6WXF - chains g and k of the 39 polymer chains in the assembly; structure by electron microscopy, 4.30 A resolution (low resolution: residue-level contacts below are approximate; hydrogen-bond / salt-bridge calls are withheld).

[Chain g (and k)]
Protein: Outer capsid glycoprotein VP7
Source organism: Rotavirus A (strain RVA/Monkey/United States/RRV/1975/G3P5B[3])
Notes: chain k of this document is another copy of the same molecule, construct and numbering; everything in this record applies to it too
UniProtKB: P12476 (VP7_ROTRH); residue numbers follow UniProt; this construct covers 1-326
Sequence (326 residues; row label = number of the first residue in the row):
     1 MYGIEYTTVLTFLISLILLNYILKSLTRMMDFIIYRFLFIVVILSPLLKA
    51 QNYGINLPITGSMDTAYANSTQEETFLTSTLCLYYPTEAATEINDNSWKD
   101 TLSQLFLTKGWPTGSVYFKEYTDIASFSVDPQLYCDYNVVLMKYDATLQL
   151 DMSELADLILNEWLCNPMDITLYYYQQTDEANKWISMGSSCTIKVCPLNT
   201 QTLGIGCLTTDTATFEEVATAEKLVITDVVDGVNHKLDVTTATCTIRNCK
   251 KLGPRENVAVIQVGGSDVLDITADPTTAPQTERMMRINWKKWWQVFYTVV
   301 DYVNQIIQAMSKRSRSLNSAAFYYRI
Unresolved in the structure: 1-54 (chain k: 1-50, 316-326)
Disulfide bonds: C82-C135, C165-C249, C191-C244, C196-C207
Covalently attached groups: N-acetylglucosamine (NAG) linked to N69
Ion coordination: Ca2+ site 1: D95 (shared with 3 residues of chain i); Ca2+ site 2: D151, E154, E222, L224; Ca2+ site 3: Q177, D228, V229, D231 (shared with 1 residue of chain h); Ca2+ site 4: G206, T214 (shared with 1 residue of chain h); Ca2+ site 5: D301 (shared with 4 residues of chain i)

[How chain g and chain k interact]
Pairs across the interface (50; chain g residue first):
  I55(g) - Q51(k)
  I55(g) - N52(k)
  I55(g) - I55(k)
  I55(g) - N56(k)
  I55(g) - L57(k)
  N56(g) - Q51(k)
  L57(g) - N52(k)
  L57(g) - L57(k)
  L57(g) - P58(k)
  L57(g) - I59(k)
  P58(g) - N52(k)
  P58(g) - L57(k)
  I59(g) - N52(k)
  I59(g) - L57(k)
  T75(g) - K250(k)
  F76(g) - L164(k)
  F76(g) - N166(k)
  F76(g) - K250(k)
  L77(g) - T178(k)
  T80(g) - N166(k)
  K99(g) - L172(k)
  S103(g) - Y173(k)
  T113(g) - Y173(k)
  G114(g) - Y175(k)
  V116(g) - Y173(k)
  Y117(g) - P167(k)
  Y117(g) - M168(k)
  Y117(g) - D169(k)
  Y117(g) - Y175(k)
  K119(g) - P167(k)
  Y134(g) - C165(k)
  Y134(g) - P167(k)
  Y134(g) - R247(k)
  C135(g) - P167(k)
  D136(g) - N166(k)
  S314(g) - Y53(k)
  S314(g) - G54(k)
  R315(g) - Y53(k)
  R315(g) - R315(k)
  S316(g) - R315(k)
  L317(g) - E162(k)
  L317(g) - W163(k)
  L317(g) - L252(k)
  L317(g) - R315(k)
  Y324(g) - Y134(k)
  R325(g) - D136(k)
  I326(g) - T80(k)
  I326(g) - Y117(k)
  I326(g) - Y134(k)
  I326(g) - C135(k)
Interface residues without a listed pair, chain g (28 interface residues in all): C82, F118
Interface residues without a listed pair, chain k (33 interface residues in all): N182, T245, N248

[Summary]
The interface between chain g and chain k involves 28 residues on one side and 33 on the other. Covalently
linked N-acetylglucosamine: at N69(g). D151(g), E154(g), E222(g) and L224(g) coordinate Ca2+ site 2. Q177(g),
D228(g), V229(g) and D231(g) coordinate Ca2+ site 3.
Chain g and chain k are both Outer capsid glycoprotein VP7 (Rotavirus A (strain RVA/Monkey/United
States/RRV/1975/G3P5B[3])); the structure, Cryo-EM reconstruction of VP5*/VP8* assembly from rhesus rotavirus
particles - Intermediate conformation, was determined by electron microscopy together with 6WXE and 6WXG from
the same study.
